PDB entry 6BQN | electron microscopy, 3.90 A resolution | chains A and E of the 7 polymer chains in the assembly

[Chain A]
Name: SCNN1A
From: Homo sapiens
Sequence (489 residues; each row starts with the number of its first residue; note: 6 numbers in that range are skipped by the numbering (no residue carries them; nothing is unmodelled there); X marks 56 residues of unknown identity (built as UNK)):
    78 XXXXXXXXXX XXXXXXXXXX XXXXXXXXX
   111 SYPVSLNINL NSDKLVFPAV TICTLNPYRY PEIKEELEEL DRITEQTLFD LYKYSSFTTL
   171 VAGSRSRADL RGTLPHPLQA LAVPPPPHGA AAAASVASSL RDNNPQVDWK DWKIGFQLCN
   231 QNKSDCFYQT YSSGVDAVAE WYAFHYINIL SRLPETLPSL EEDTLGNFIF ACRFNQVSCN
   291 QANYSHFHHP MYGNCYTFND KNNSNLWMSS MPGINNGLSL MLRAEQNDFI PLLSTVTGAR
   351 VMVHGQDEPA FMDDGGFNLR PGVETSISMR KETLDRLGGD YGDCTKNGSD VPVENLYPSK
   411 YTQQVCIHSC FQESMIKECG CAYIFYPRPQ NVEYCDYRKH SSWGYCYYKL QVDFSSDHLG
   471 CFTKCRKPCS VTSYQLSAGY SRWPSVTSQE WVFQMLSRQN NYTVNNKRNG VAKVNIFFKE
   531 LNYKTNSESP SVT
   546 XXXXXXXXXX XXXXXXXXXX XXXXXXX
Disordered / not traced: 165-182, 191-222
Disulfide bonds: C133-C305, C229-C236, C282-C289, C394-C479, C416-C475, C420-C471, C429-C456, C431-C445

[Chain E]
Name: 7B1 fab
From: Mus musculus
Notes: antibody fragment or engineered binder
Sequence (121 residues; each row starts with the number of its first residue; note: 1 number in that range is skipped by the numbering (no residue carries it; nothing is unmodelled there); X marks 121 residues of unknown identity (built as UNK)):
     1 X
     3 XXXXXXXXXX XXXXXXXXXX XXXXXXXXXX XXXXXXXXXX XXXXXXXXXX XXXXXXXXXX
    63 XXXXXXXXXX XXXXXXXXXX XXXXXXXXXX XXXXXXXXXX XXXXXXXXXX XXXXXXXXXX

[Interface between chain A and chain E]
Interface residues of chain A (facing chain E), 8 residues: P141, E142, P264, T266, L267, S269, L270, E271

[In short]
Chain A and chain E make no direct contact in this assembly.
Here chain A is SCNN1A (Homo sapiens) and chain E is 7B1 fab (Mus musculus). Entry 6BQN (Cryo-EM structure of
ENaC) was determined by electron microscopy.
